Entry 4XPF (X-ray diffraction, 3.27 A resolution); this record covers chains L and H of the 3 polymer chains in the assembly.

Chain L:
Protein: Antibody fragment heavy chain-protein, 9D5-heavy chain
Source organism: Mus musculus
Notes: antibody fragment or engineered binder
Amino-acid sequence (237 residues; row label = number of the first residue in the row; numbers below 1 keep their minus sign (Met-21 is residue -21)):
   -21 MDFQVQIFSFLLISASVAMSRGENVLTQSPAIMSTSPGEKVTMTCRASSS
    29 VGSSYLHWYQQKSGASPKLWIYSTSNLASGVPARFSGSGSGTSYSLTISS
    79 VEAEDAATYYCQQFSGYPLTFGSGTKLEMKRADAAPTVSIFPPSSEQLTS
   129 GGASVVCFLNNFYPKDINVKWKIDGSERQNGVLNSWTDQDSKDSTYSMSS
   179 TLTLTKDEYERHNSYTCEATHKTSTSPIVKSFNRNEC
Disordered / not traced: -21 to 0, 215
Disulfide bonds: Cys23-Cys89, Cys135-Cys195

Chain H:
Protein: Antibody fragment light chain-protein, 9D5-light chain
Source organism: Mus musculus
Notes: antibody fragment or engineered binder
Amino-acid sequence (240 residues; row label = number of the first residue in the row; numbers below 1 keep their minus sign (Met-18 is residue -18)):
   -18 MNFGLRLVFLVLILKGVQCEVQLVESGGGLVKPGGSLKLSCAASGFTFSS
    32 YAMSWVRQSPEKRLEWVAEISSGGRYIYYSDTVTGRFTISRDNARNILHL
    82 EMSSLRSEDTAMYYCARGEVRQRGFDYWGQGTTLTVSSAKTTAPSVYPLA
   132 PVCGDTTGSSVTLGCLVKGYFPEPVTLTWNSGSLSSGVHTFPAVLQSDLY
   182 TLSSSVTVTSSTWPSQSITCNVAHPASSTKVDKKIEPRGP
Disordered / not traced: -18 to 0, 135-138, 220-221
Disulfide bonds: Cys22-Cys96, Cys146-Cys201
Covalently attached groups: covalent link Leu130-Gly145

Interface between chain L and chain H:
Contacting residue pairs (67):
  Ser32(L) - Gln103(H)
  Tyr33(L) - Gln103(H)  hydrogen bond
  His35(L) - Arg102(H)  hydrogen bond (side chain-backbone)
  His35(L) - Gln103(H)
  His35(L) - Arg104(H)
  His35(L) - Gly105(H)  hydrogen bond (side chain-backbone)
  Tyr37(L) - Gly105(H)
  Tyr37(L) - Phe106(H)  hydrogen bond (side chain-backbone)
  Tyr37(L) - Trp109(H)
  Gln39(L) - Gln39(H)  hydrogen bond
  Ser44(L) - Tyr95(H)
  Ser44(L) - Gly110(H)  hydrogen bond (side chain-backbone)
  Pro45(L) - Tyr95(H)
  Pro45(L) - Trp109(H)
  Leu47(L) - Arg104(H)
  Leu47(L) - Phe106(H)
  Tyr50(L) - Arg104(H)
  Ser51(L) - Gln103(H)
  Tyr88(L) - Gln39(H)
  Tyr88(L) - Lys43(H)  hydrogen bond (side chain-backbone)
  Gln90(L) - Phe106(H)
  Phe92(L) - Arg102(H)
  Phe92(L) - Gly105(H)
  Phe92(L) - Phe106(H)  hydrophobic
  Tyr95(L) - Trp47(H)  hydrophobic
  Tyr95(L) - Glu50(H)  hydrogen bond
  Tyr95(L) - Tyr59(H)
  Tyr95(L) - Arg102(H)  hydrogen bond
  Pro96(L) - Trp47(H)  hydrophobic
  Pro96(L) - Asp62(H)
  Leu97(L) - Trp47(H)
  Phe99(L) - Leu45(H)
  Phe99(L) - Trp109(H)  hydrophobic
  Ser117(L) - Thr143(H)
  Phe119(L) - Leu130(H)  hydrophobic
  Phe119(L) - Pro132(H)  hydrophobic
  Phe119(L) - Thr143(H)
  Phe119(L) - Leu144(H)
  Pro120(L) - Ala131(H)
  Ser122(L) - Tyr128(H)
  Ser122(L) - Pro129(H)
  Glu124(L) - Pro129(H)
  Glu124(L) - Lys214(H)
  Gln125(L) - Tyr128(H)
  Gln125(L) - Lys149(H)
  Ser128(L) - Tyr128(H)
  Ser132(L) - Leu147(H)
  Ser132(L) - Lys149(H)  hydrogen bond
  Phe136(L) - Phe172(H)  hydrophobic
  Phe136(L) - Ser184(H)
  Phe136(L) - Ser185(H)
  Phe136(L) - Ser186(H)
  Asn138(L) - His170(H)  hydrogen bond
  Asn138(L) - Ser186(H)  hydrogen bond
  Asn139(L) - His170(H)  hydrogen bond
  Leu161(L) - Val175(H)  hydrophobic
  Leu161(L) - Thr182(H)
  Ser163(L) - Phe172(H)
  Ser163(L) - Pro173(H)  hydrogen bond (side chain-backbone)
  Trp164(L) - Pro173(H)
  Thr165(L) - Phe172(H)
  Ser175(L) - His170(H)  hydrogen bond
  Ser175(L) - Phe172(H)
  Met176(L) - Phe172(H)
  Ser177(L) - Phe172(H)
  Ser177(L) - Ser184(H)  hydrogen bond
  Glu214(L) - Cys134(H)
Other interface residues (no listed pair), chain L (44 interface residues in all): Ile118, Ser123, Val134, Asn162, Asp168, Thr179, Thr181, Asn213
Other interface residues (no listed pair), chain H (42 interface residues in all): Val37, Asp107, Gln111, Val127, Val133, Gly145, Thr171, Arg219

Summary:
Chain L and chain H form an interface of 44 and 42 residues respectively, with 16 hydrogen bonds. Polar
contacts include Tyr33(L)-Gln103(H), His35(L)-Arg102(H) and His35(L)-Gly105(H).
Chain L is Antibody fragment heavy chain-protein, 9D5-heavy chain and chain H is Antibody fragment light
chain-protein, 9D5-light chain, both from Mus musculus; the structure, X-ray structure of Drosophila dopamine
transporter with subsiteB mutations (D121G/S426M) bound to RTI-55, was determined by X-ray diffraction
together with 4XP4, 4XPA and 4XPG from the same study.
